PDB entry 1HHO | X-ray diffraction, 2.10 A resolution | chains A and B

== Chain A ==
Name: Hemoglobin A (oxy) (alpha chain)
Source organism: Homo sapiens
UniProt: P69905 (HBA_HUMAN); numbering as in UniProt (aligned over 1-141)
Sequence (141 residues; each row starts with the number of its first residue):
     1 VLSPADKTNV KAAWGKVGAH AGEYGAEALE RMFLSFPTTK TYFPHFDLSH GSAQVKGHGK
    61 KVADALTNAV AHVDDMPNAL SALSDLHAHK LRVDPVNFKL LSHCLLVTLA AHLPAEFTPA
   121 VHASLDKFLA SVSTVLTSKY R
UniProt features mapped onto this chain:
  - site: Lys61 (Not glycated)
Ion coordination: heme Fe: His87 (together with oxygen molecule)
Small-molecule neighbours:
  - heme (HEM): Met32, Thr39, Tyr42, Phe43, His45, Phe46, His58, Lys61, Val62, Ala65, Leu66, Leu83, Leu86, His87, Leu91, Val93, Asn97, Phe98, Leu101, Val132, Leu136
  - heme / oxygen molecule: Leu29, Met32, Thr39, Tyr42, Phe43, His45, Phe46, His58, Lys61, Val62, Ala65, Leu66, Leu83, Leu86, His87, Leu91, Val93, Asn97, Phe98, Leu101, Val132, Leu136
  - oxygen molecule (OXY): Leu29, Phe43, His58, Val62, His87

== Chain B ==
Name: Hemoglobin A (oxy) (beta chain)
Source organism: Homo sapiens
UniProt: P68871 (HBB_HUMAN); numbering as in UniProt (aligned over 1-146)
Sequence (146 residues; each row starts with the number of its first residue):
     1 VHLTPEEKSA VTALWGKVNV DEVGGEALGR LLVVYPWTQR FFESFGDLST PDAVMGNPKV
    61 KAHGKKVLGA FSDGLAHLDN LKGTFATLSE LHCDKLHVDP ENFRLLGNVL VCVLAHHFGK
   121 EFTPPVQAAY QKVVAGVANA LAHKYH
Ion coordination: heme Fe: His92 (together with oxygen molecule)
Small-molecule neighbours:
  - heme (HEM): Leu31, Thr38, Phe41, Phe42, His63, Lys66, Val67, Ala70, Phe71, Phe85, Leu88, Leu91, His92, Leu96, Val98, Asn102, Phe103, Leu106, Val137, Leu141
  - oxygen molecule (OXY): Leu28, Phe42, His63, Val67, His92, Leu106

== Interface between chain A and chain B ==
Residue-residue contacts - 31 pairs, chain A then chain B:
  Glu30(A) with Pro124(B)
  Arg31(A) with Phe122(B), hydrogen bond (side chain-backbone); Thr123(B); Pro124(B); Gln127(B), hydrogen bond
  Leu34(A) with Pro124(B); Pro125(B); Ala128(B)
  Ser35(A) with Gln127(B); Ala128(B); Gln131(B)
  Phe36(A) with Gln131(B)
  His103(A) with Asn108(B), hydrogen bond (side chain-backbone); Gln131(B)
  Val107(A) with Ala115(B), hydrophobic; Gln127(B)
  Ala110(A) with His116(B)
  Ala111(A) with Ala115(B); Gly119(B)
  His112(A) with Lys120(B)
  Pro114(A) with His116(B), hydrogen bond (backbone-side chain)
  Phe117(A) with Arg30(B), hydrogen bond (backbone-side chain); His116(B)
  Thr118(A) with Arg30(B)
  Pro119(A) with Arg30(B); Val33(B); Met55(B), hydrophobic
  His122(A) with Arg30(B), hydrogen bond; Val34(B)
  Ala123(A) with Val34(B), hydrophobic
  Asp126(A) with Tyr35(B)
Other interface residues (no listed pair), chain A (20 interface residues in all): Lys99, Cys104, Leu106
Other interface residues (no listed pair), chain B (21 interface residues in all): Glu26, Glu101, Val111, Cys112

== Overview ==
20 residues of chain A and 21 residues of chain B are in contact; the contacts include 6 hydrogen bonds. Polar
contacts include Arg31(A)-Phe122(B), Arg31(A)-Gln127(B) and His103(A)-Asn108(B). Chain A binds heme, oxygen
molecule and heme / oxygen molecule. Chain B binds heme and oxygen molecule.
Chain A is Hemoglobin A (oxy) (alpha chain) and chain B is Hemoglobin A (oxy) (beta chain), both from Homo
sapiens; the structure, Structure of human oxyhaemoglobin at 2.1 angstroms resolution, was determined by X-ray
diffraction.
